Entry 6R0Z (electron microscopy, 3.80 A resolution); this record covers chains C and F of the 26 polymer chains in the assembly.

[Chain C]
Protein: V-type ATP synthase alpha chain
From: Thermus thermophilus (strain HB8 / ATCC 27634 / DSM 579)
Notes: EC 7.1.2.2
UniProtKB: Q56403 (VATA_THET8); numbering as in UniProt (aligned over 1-578)
Sequence (578 residues; numbered 1 to 578; the number before each row is that of its first residue):
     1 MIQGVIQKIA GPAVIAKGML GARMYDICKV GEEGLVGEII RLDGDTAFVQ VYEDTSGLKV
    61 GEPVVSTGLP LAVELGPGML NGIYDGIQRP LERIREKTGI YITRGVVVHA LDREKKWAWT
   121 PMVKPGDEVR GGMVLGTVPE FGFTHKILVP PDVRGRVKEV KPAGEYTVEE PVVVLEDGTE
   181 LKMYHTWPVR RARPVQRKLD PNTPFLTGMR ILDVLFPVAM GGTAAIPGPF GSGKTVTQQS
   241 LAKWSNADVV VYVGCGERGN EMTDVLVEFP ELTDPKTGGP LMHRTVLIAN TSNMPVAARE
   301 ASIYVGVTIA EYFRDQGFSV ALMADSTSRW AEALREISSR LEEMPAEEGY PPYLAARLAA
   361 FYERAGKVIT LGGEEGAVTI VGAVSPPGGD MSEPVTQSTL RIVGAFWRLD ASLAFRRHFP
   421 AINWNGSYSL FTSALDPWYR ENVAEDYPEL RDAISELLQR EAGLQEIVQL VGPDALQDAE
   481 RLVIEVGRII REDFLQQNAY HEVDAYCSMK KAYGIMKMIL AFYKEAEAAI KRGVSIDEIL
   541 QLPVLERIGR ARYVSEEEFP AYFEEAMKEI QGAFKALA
Not modelled in the structure: 578

[Chain F]
Protein: V-type ATP synthase beta chain
From: Thermus thermophilus (strain HB8 / ATCC 27634 / DSM 579)
UniProtKB: Q56404 (VATB_THET8); numbering as in UniProt (aligned over 1-478)
Sequence (478 residues; each row starts with the number of its first residue):
     1 MDLLKKEYTG ITYISGPLLF VENAKDLAYG AIVDIKDGTG RVRGGQVIEV SEEYAVIQVF
    61 EETTGLDLAT TSVSLVEDVA RLGVSKEMLG RRFNGIGKPI DGLPPITPEK RLPITGLPLN
   121 PVARRKPEQF IQTGISTIDV MNTLVRGQKL PIFSGSGLPA NEIAAQIARQ ATVRPDLSGE
   181 GEKEEPFAVV FAAMGITQRE LSYFIQEFER TGALSRSVLF LNKADDPTIE RILTPRMALT
   241 VAEYLAFEHD YHVLVILTDM TNYCEALREI GAAREEIPGR RGYPGYMYTD LATIYERAGV
   301 VEGKKGSVTQ IPILSMPDDD RTHPIPDLTG YITEGQIQLS RELHRKGIYP PIDPLPSLSR
   361 LMNNGVGKGK TREDHKQVSD QLYSAYANGV DIRKLVAIIG EDALTENDRR YLQFADAFER
   421 FFINQGQQNR SIEESLQIAW ALLSMLPQGE LKRISKDHIG KYYGQKLEEI WGAPQALD
Not modelled in the structure: 1-3, 465-478
Small-molecule neighbours:
  - ADP (adenosine-5'-diphosphate), molecule 1: Leu18, Phe20, Glu49, Val56, Arg274, Glu275
  - ADP, molecule 2: Leu358, Ser359, Arg360, Asn363

[Chain C / chain F interface]
Pairs across the interface - 54 pairs, chain C then chain F:
  Leu20(C) with Leu68(F), hydrophobic
  Gly21(C) with Asp67(F); Ala69(F)
  Ala22(C) with Leu66(F); Asp67(F)
  Arg23(C) with Gly65(F); Leu66(F)
  Met24(C) with Ile14(F); Thr63(F); Thr64(F); Gly65(F), hydrogen bond (backbone-backbone); Leu66(F), hydrogen bond (backbone-backbone)
  Tyr25(C) with Thr64(F)
  Arg41(C) with Tyr13(F), hydrogen bond; Ile14(F); Ser15(F)
  Leu42(C) with Tyr13(F); Ile14(F), hydrogen bond (backbone-backbone); Leu68(F), hydrophobic
  Asp43(C) with Thr12(F); Tyr13(F)
  Gly44(C) with Thr12(F), hydrogen bond (backbone-backbone); Leu68(F)
  Lys198(C) with Gln198(F)
  Asp200(C) with Gln206(F)
  Met344(C) with Ala272(F); Glu275(F)
  Ala346(C) with Arg268(F)
  Glu347(C) with Arg268(F), salt bridge; Arg281(F); His323(F)
  Pro352(C) with Glu269(F); Ala272(F), hydrophobic
  Ala355(C) with Glu265(F)
  Ala356(C) with Thr228(F); Glu265(F), hydrogen bond (backbone-side chain)
  Glu363(C) with Thr197(F); Gln198(F); Ala224(F); Asp225(F)
  Ser392(C) with Asp318(F)
  Gln397(C) with Ser156(F); Pro317(F)
  Leu400(C) with Ser156(F)
  Arg401(C) with Thr261(F); Glu265(F), salt bridge
  Ile402(C) with Thr197(F); Arg199(F), hydrogen bond (backbone-side chain)
  Gly426(C) with Arg345(F)
  Tyr428(C) with Ser156(F); Gly157(F)
  Leu430(C) with Arg199(F)
  Gln459(C) with Arg345(F), hydrogen bond (side chain-backbone)
  Leu470(C) with Ala397(F)
Also at the interface, not in a pair above, chain C (36 interface residues in all): Tyr353, Ala359, Val403, Gly404, Asn425, Phe431, Glu466
Also at the interface, not in a pair above, chain F (36 interface residues in all): Asn262, Glu276, Ser315, Lys346

[Summary]
Chain C and chain F each contribute 36 residues to their interface; the contacts include 8 hydrogen bonds and
2 salt bridges. Among the polar pairs are Glu347(C)-Arg268(F), Arg401(C)-Glu265(F) and Arg41(C)-Tyr13(F).
Chain F binds ADP.
Here chain C is V-type ATP synthase alpha chain and chain F is V-type ATP synthase beta chain, both from
Thermus thermophilus (strain HB8 / ATCC 27634 / DSM 579). Entry 6R0Z (Thermus thermophilus V/A-type
ATPase/synthase, rotational state 1L) was determined by electron microscopy, deposited together with 6QUM,
6R0W, 6R0Y and 6R10.
